Entry 8G4N (electron microscopy, 2.67 A resolution); this record covers chains B and C of the 9 polymer chains in the assembly.

Chain B:
Protein: Gamma-aminobutyric acid receptor subunit beta-2
From: Mus musculus
Reference sequence: P63137 (GBRB2_MOUSE); residues -23 to 488 here correspond to UniProt positions 1-512 (UniProt number = residue number + 24)
Sequence (512 residues; row label = number of the first residue in the row; numbers below 1 keep their minus sign (Met-23 is residue -23)):
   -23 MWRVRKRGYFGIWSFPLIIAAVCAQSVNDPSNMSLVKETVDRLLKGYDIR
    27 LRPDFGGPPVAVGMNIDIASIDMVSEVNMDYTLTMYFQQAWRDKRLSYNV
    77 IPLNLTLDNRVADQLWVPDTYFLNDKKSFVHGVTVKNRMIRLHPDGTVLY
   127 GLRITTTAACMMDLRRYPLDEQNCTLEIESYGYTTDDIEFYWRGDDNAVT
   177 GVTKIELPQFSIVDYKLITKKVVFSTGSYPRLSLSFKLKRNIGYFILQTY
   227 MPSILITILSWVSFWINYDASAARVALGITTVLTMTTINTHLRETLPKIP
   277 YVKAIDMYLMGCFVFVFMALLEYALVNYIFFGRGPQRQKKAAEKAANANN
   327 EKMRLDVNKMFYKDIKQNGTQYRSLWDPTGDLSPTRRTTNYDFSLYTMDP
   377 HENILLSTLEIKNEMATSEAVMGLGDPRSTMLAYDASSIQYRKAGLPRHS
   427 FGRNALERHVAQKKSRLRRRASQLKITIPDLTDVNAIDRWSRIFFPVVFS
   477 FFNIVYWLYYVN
Not modelled in the structure: -23 to 5, 309-457, 488
UniProt features mapped onto this chain:
  - binding site (histamine): Tyr97, Ser156, Tyr157, Thr202
  - binding site (4-aminobutanoate): Tyr157, Thr202
  - modified residue: Tyr417 (Phosphotyrosine)
  - glycosylation (N-linked (GlcNAc...) asparagine): Asn8, Asn80, Asn149
Disulfide bonds: Cys136-Cys150
Covalent attachments: N-acetylglucosamine (NAG) linked to Asn80, Asn149
Small-molecule neighbours:
  - gamma-amino-butanoic acid (ABU): Tyr97, Glu155, Ser156, Tyr157, Phe200, Thr202, Tyr205
  - allopregnanolone (Y4B): Leu297, Ala300, Leu301, Tyr304

Chain C:
Protein: Gamma-aminobutyric acid receptor subunit alpha-1
From: Mus musculus
Reference sequence: P62812 (GBRA1_MOUSE); residues -26 to 428 here correspond to UniProt positions 1-455 (UniProt number = residue number + 27)
Sequence (455 residues; numbered -26 to 428; the number before each row is that of its first residue; numbers below 1 keep their minus sign (Met-26 is residue -26)):
   -26 MKKSRGLSDYLWAWTLILSTLSGRSYGQPSQDELKDNTTVFTRILDRLLD
    24 GYDNRLRPGLGERVTEVKTDIFVTSFGPVSDHDMEYTIDVFFRQSWKDER
    74 LKFKGPMTVLRLNNLMASKIWTPDTFFHNGKKSVAHNMTMPNKLLRITED
   124 GTLLYTMRLTVRAECPMHLEDFPMDAHACPLKFGSYAYTRAEVVYEWTRE
   174 PARSVVVAEDGSRLNQYDLLGQTVDSGIVQSSTGEYVVMTTHFHLKRKIG
   224 YFVIQTYLPCIMTVILSQVSFWLNRESVPARTVFGVTTVLTMTTLSISAR
   274 NSLPKVAYATAMDWFIAVCYAFVFSALIEFATVNYFTKRGYAWDGKSVVP
   324 EKPKKVKDPLIKKNNTYAPTATSYTPNLARGDPGLATIAKSATIEPKEVK
   374 PETKPPEPKKTFNSVSKIDRLSRIAFPLLFGIFNLVYWATYLNREPQLKA
   424 PTPHQ
Not modelled in the structure: -26 to 8, 319-382, 419-428
UniProt features mapped onto this chain:
  - binding site (4-aminobutanoate): Arg66, Thr129
  - glycosylation (N-linked (GlcNAc...) asparagine): Asn10, Asn110
Disulfide bonds: Cys138-Cys152
Covalent attachments: N-acetylglucosamine (NAG) linked to Asn110
Small-molecule neighbours:
  - gamma-amino-butanoic acid (ABU): Phe64, Arg66, Leu117, Thr129
  - PIO ([(2R)-2-octanoyloxy-3-[oxidanyl-[(1R,2R,3S,4R,5R,6S)-2,3,6-tris(oxidanyl)-4,5-diphosphonooxy-cyclohexyl]oxy-phosphoryl]oxy-propyl] octanoate): Arg248, Ile301, Thr305, Phe309, Lys311, Arg312, Phe385, Asn386, Ser387, Ser389, Lys390, Ile391, Leu394
  - Zolpidem (R5R): Phe99, His101, Ser158, Tyr159, Val202, Gln203, Ser204, Ser205, Thr206, Tyr209
  - allopregnanolone (Y4B): Ile238, Gln241, Val242, Trp245, Arg396, Pro400
From the paper describing this entry:
  - binding site for Zolpidem: His101, Tyr159, Ser204, Thr206, Tyr209
  - specificity-determining residues: Ser204 (proposed by the authors, not directly observed)
  - conformationally variable residues (side-chain flip): His101

How chain B and chain C interact:
Pairs across the interface - 105 pairs, chain B then chain C:
  Asp24(B) with Thr15(C), hydrogen bond
  Ile25(B) with Asn86(C); Leu88(C), hydrophobic
  Arg26(B) with Leu18(C); Asp19(C), salt bridge; Leu22(C); Leu85(C); Asn86(C); Met89(C)
  Leu27(B) with Thr11(C); Phe14(C), hydrophobic; Thr15(C); Leu18(C), hydrophobic; Leu85(C), hydrophobic
  Phe31(B) with Phe14(C), hydrophobic; Leu83(C), hydrophobic; Arg84(C)
  Gly32(B) with Met80(C)
  Val93(B) with Met113(C), hydrophobic
  Pro94(B) with Met113(C)
  Asp95(B) with Met113(C)
  Thr96(B) with Met111(C); Thr112(C), hydrogen bond (backbone-backbone); Met113(C)
  Tyr97(B) with Phe64(C); Met111(C); Asn115(C); Arg131(C)
  Phe98(B) with Met111(C), hydrophobic; Arg131(C), hydrogen bond (backbone-side chain)
  Leu99(B) with Thr47(C); Arg131(C), hydrogen bond (backbone-side chain)
  Asn100(B) with Arg186(C)
  Asp101(B) with His109(C), salt bridge; Arg131(C), salt bridge
  Lys102(B) with His109(C); Arg186(C)
  Ser104(B) with Met111(C)
  Phe105(B) with Met111(C)
  Val106(B) with Met111(C)
  Leu128(B) with Thr112(C)
  Ile130(B) with Met111(C), hydrophobic
  Ala135(B) with Arg186(C)
  Met137(B) with Arg186(C); Leu187(C); Asn188(C)
  Tyr157(B) with Phe64(C), hydrophobic; Asn115(C); Lys116(C); Leu117(C); Thr129(C); Met130(C), hydrogen bond (side chain-backbone); Arg131(C), hydrogen bond (side chain-backbone)
  Gly158(B) with Leu117(C); Arg119(C), hydrogen bond (backbone-side chain)
  Thr160(B) with Arg119(C)
  Asp163(B) with Arg84(C), salt bridge
  Phe200(B) with Phe45(C), hydrophobic; Phe64(C), hydrophobic
  Ser201(B) with Arg172(C)
  Thr202(B) with Arg66(C), hydrogen bond; Arg119(C), hydrogen bond (backbone-side chain); Leu127(C)
  Tyr205(B) with Leu117(C); Arg119(C), hydrogen bond
  Ser247(B) with Ser250(C), hydrogen bond; Ala253(C)
  Val251(B) with Ala253(C); Val256(C), hydrophobic; Phe257(C), hydrophobic
  Ile255(B) with Val256(C), hydrophobic; Phe257(C), hydrophobic; Thr260(C)
  Leu259(B) with Leu239(C), hydrophobic; Thr260(C); Thr264(C)
  Thr266(B) with Gln228(C)
  Arg269(B) with Tyr224(C); Ile227(C); Gln228(C), hydrogen bond
  Glu270(B) with Gln228(C); Ser271(C)
  Pro273(B) with Asn188(C)
  Lys274(B) with Gln189(C); Tyr224(C)
  Ile275(B) with Tyr224(C)
  Pro276(B) with Asn188(C); Lys221(C); Gly223(C); Tyr224(C); Ile227(C)
  Phe289(B) with Met235(C), hydrophobic
  Phe293(B) with Met235(C), hydrophobic; Leu239(C), hydrophobic
  Leu296(B) with Leu239(C), hydrophobic; Phe257(C), hydrophobic
  Leu297(B) with Val242(C), hydrophobic
  Tyr299(B) with Leu246(C), hydrophobic
  Asn303(B) with Leu246(C); Asn247(C), hydrogen bond
  Tyr304(B) with Trp245(C), hydrophobic; Arg396(C)
  Phe307(B) with Asn247(C); Ala315(C), hydrophobic; Trp316(C)
Also at the interface, not in a pair above, chain B (63 interface residues in all): Met55, Phe63, Arg71, Tyr126, Tyr159, Asp162, Ala248, Val258, Thr262, Tyr277, Asp282, Ala300, Phe306
Also at the interface, not in a pair above, chain C (61 interface residues in all): Ser185, Phe225, Pro232, Ile238, Pro252, Ser275

Overview:
63 residues of chain B face 61 of chain C across their interface; the contacts include 13 hydrogen bonds and 4
salt bridges. Polar contacts include Arg26(B)-Asp19(C), Asp101(B)-His109(C) and Asp101(B)-Arg131(C). The paper
reports a binding site for Zolpidem at His101(C), Tyr159(C) and Ser204(C) among others; the specificity
determinant Ser204(C).
Chain B is Gamma-aminobutyric acid receptor subunit beta-2 and chain C is Gamma-aminobutyric acid receptor
subunit alpha-1, both from Mus musculus; the structure, Native GABA-A receptor from the mouse brain,
alpha1-beta2-gamma2 subtype, in complex with GABA, Zolpidem, and endogenous ..., was determined by electron
microscopy together with 8FOI, 8G4O, 8G4X, 8G5F, 8G5G and 8G5H from the same study.
